PDB entry 5FYK | X-ray diffraction, 3.11 A resolution | chains B and D of the 8 polymer chains in the assembly

[Chain B]
Protein: Jr-fl, GP41 env ectodomain
From: Human immunodeficiency virus 1
Notes: fragment: gp41 env ectodomain
Reference sequence: Q6BC19 (Q6BC19_9HIV1); residues 512-664 here correspond to UniProt positions 503-655 (UniProt number = residue number - 9)
Sequence (161 residues; each row starts with the number of its first residue):
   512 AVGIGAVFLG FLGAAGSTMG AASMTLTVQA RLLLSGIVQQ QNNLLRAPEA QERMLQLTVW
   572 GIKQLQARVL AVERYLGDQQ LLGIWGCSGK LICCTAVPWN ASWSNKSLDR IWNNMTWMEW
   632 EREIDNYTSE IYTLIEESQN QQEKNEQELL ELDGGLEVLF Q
Not modelled in the structure: 512-513, 665-672
Differences from the reference sequence: engineered mutation Pro559 (Ile550 in Q6BC19), Cys605 (Thr596 in Q6BC19); conflict Glu563 (Gln554 in Q6BC19); expression tag (665-672)
Covalent attachments: N-acetylglucosamine (NAG) linked to Asn611, Asn616, Asn625, Asn637

[Chain D]
Protein: 35O22
From: Homo sapiens
Notes: fragment: 35o22 antibody fab heavy chain
Sequence (243 residues; numbered 1 to 225 plus 18 insertion-coded residues; the number before each row is that of its first residue; a row labelled like 72A-72H holds insertion residues (72A, then the next letters in order)):
     1 QGQLVQSGAE LKKPGASVKI SCKTSGYRFN FYHINWIRQT AGRGPEWMGW IS
   52A P
    53 YSGDKNLAPA FQDRVIMTTD
72A-72H TEVPVTSF
    73 TSTGAAYMEI
82A-82C RNL
    83 KFDDTGTYFC AKGLLRDG
100A-100F SSTWLP
   101 YLWGQGTLLT VSSASTKGPS VFPLAPSSKS TSGGTAALGC LVKDYFPEPV TVSWNSGALT
   161 SGVHTFPAVL QSSGLYSLSS VVTVPSSSLG TQTYICNVNH KPSNTKVDKR VEPKSCDKGL
   221 EVLFQ
Cystine bridges: Cys22-Cys92, Cys140-Cys196

[Chain B / chain D interface]
Pairs across the interface (8; chain B residue first):
  Gly527(B) with Arg98(D), hydrogen bond (backbone-side chain)
  Asn624(B) with Arg98(D), hydrogen bond (backbone-backbone); Asp99(D), hydrogen bond (side chain-backbone); Gly100(D)
  Asn625(B) with Tyr32(D), hydrogen bond; Arg98(D)
  Glu630(B) with Phe72H(D)
  Arg633(B) with Phe72H(D)
Also at the interface, not in a pair above, chain B (8 interface residues in all): Thr529, Arg621, Thr627
Also at the interface, not in a pair above, chain D (7 interface residues in all): Phe31, Leu97

[Overview]
8 residues of chain B and 7 residues of chain D are in contact; the contacts include 4 hydrogen bonds. Among
the polar pairs are Gly527(B)-Arg98(D), Asn624(B)-Asp99(D) and Asn625(B)-Tyr32(D).
Here chain B is Jr-fl, GP41 env ectodomain (Human immunodeficiency virus 1) and chain D is 35O22 (Homo
sapiens). Entry 5FYK (Crystal Structure at 3.7 A Resolution of Fully Glycosylated HIV-1 Clade B JR-FL
SOSIP.664 Prefusion Env ...) was determined by X-ray diffraction, deposited together with 5FYJ and 5FYL.
